PDB entry 3FOF | X-ray diffraction, 4.00 A resolution | chains C and F of the 8 polymer chains in the assembly

# Chain C
Molecule: DNA topoisomerase 4 subunit B
From: Streptococcus pneumoniae
Notes: EC 5.99.1.-
Reference sequence: Q59961 (PARE_STRPN); residue numbers follow UniProt; this construct covers 404-647
Amino-acid sequence (268 residues; row label = number of the first residue in the row):
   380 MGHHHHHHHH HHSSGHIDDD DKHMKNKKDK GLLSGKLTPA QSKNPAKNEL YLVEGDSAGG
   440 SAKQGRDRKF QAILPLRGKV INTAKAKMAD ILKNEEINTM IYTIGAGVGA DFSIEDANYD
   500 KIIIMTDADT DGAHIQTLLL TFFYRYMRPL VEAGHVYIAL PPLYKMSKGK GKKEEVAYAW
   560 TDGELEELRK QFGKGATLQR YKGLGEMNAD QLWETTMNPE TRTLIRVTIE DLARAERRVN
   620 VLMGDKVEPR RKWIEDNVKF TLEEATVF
Disordered / not traced: 380-416, 422, 444-445, 450-451, 489-499, 557, 568-572, 587-588, 637-647
Construct notes: initiating methionine (380); expression tag (381-403)
Curated features (UniProtKB/Swiss-Prot):
  - binding site (Mg(2+)): Glu433, Asp506, Asp508
  - site (Interaction with DNA): Lys458, Asn461, His513, Arg629

# Chain F
Molecule: 19-nt DNA strand
Sequence (19 nucleotides; each row starts with the number of its first residue):
     1 AGTCATTCAT GACCTTGGT

# Chain C / chain F interface
Contacting residue pairs - 11 pairs, chain C then chain F:
  Lys458(C) - DT6(F)  sugar contact
  Val459(C) - DT6(F)  phosphate contact
  Val459(C) - DT7(F)  sugar contact
  Ile460(C) - DT6(F)  phosphate contact
  Ile460(C) - DT7(F)  phosphate contact
  Asn461(C) - DT7(F)  hydrogen bond to the phosphate
  Asn461(C) - DC8(F)  phosphate contact
  Asn473(C) - DT6(F)  phosphate contact
  His513(C) - DC8(F)  phosphate contact
  Met622(C) - DC8(F)  phosphate contact
  Val626(C) - DT10(F)  phosphate contact
Other interface residues (no listed pair), chain C (9 interface residues in all): Lys472

# Overview
9 residues of chain C and 4 residues of chain F are in contact; the contacts include 1 hydrogen bond. The
hydrogen-bonded pair is Asn461(C)-DT7(F). From UniProt: 3 Mg2+-binding residues on chain C.
Chain C is DNA topoisomerase 4 subunit B (Streptococcus pneumoniae) and chain F is a 19-nt DNA strand; the
structure, Structural insight into the quinolone-DNA cleavage complex of type IIA topoisomerases, was
determined by X-ray diffraction (same publication as 3FOE).
